Entry 9CWV (electron microscopy, 2.42 A resolution); this record covers chains D and G of the 18 polymer chains in the assembly.

# Chain D (and G)
Name: Gag
Organism: Human immunodeficiency virus type 1 group M subtype B (isolate HXB2)
Notes: fragment: CA-SP1 domains; chain G of this document is another copy of the same molecule, construct and numbering; everything in this record applies to it too
UniProtKB: P04591 (GAG_HV1H2); residues 12-242 here correspond to UniProt positions 144-374 (UniProt number = residue number + 132)
Sequence (231 residues; each row starts with the number of its first residue):
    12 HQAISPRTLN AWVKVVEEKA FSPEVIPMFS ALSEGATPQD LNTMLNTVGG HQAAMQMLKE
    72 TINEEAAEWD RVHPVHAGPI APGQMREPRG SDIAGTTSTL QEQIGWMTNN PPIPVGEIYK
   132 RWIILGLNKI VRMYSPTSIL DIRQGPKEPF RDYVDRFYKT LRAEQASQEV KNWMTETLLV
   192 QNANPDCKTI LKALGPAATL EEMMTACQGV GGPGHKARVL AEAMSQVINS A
Sequence notes: engineered mutation Ile239 (Thr371 in P04591)
Ligand contacts: inositol hexakisphosphate (IHP): Lys158, Gly222, Lys227
Curated features (UniProtKB/Swiss-Prot):
  - region: Asn57 to Gln95 (Interaction with host PPIA/CYPA and NUP153), Pro85 to Pro93 (PPIA/CYPA-binding loop)
  - site: Leu231, Ala232 (Cleavage)
  - modified residue: Ser16 (Phosphoserine)
Reported in the primary citation:
  - self-association interface (contacts with another copy of this molecule); pairs are residue here / residue on that copy: Asn57-Glu79 (hydrogen bond), Arg82-Thr54 (hydrogen bond), Met144-Arg173 (backbone contact), Gln219-Asn193 (hydrogen bond), Ile135, Ala177, Val181
  - binding site for inositol hexakisphosphate: Lys158, Lys227

# Interface between chain D and chain G
Pairs across the interface - 40 pairs, chain D then chain G:
  Gln50(D) - Arg82(G)  hydrogen bond (backbone-side chain)
  Asn53(D) - Arg82(G)
  Thr54(D) - Arg82(G)  hydrogen bond
  Asn57(D) - Glu79(G)  hydrogen bond
  Asn57(D) - Arg82(G)
  Arg162(D) - Asp152(G)  hydrogen bond (side chain-backbone)
  Arg162(D) - Arg154(G)
  Arg173(D) - Arg143(G)
  Arg173(D) - Met144(G)  hydrogen bond (side chain-backbone)
  Arg173(D) - Ser146(G)
  Ala174(D) - Met144(G)
  Glu212(D) - Arg154(G)  hydrogen bond (backbone-side chain)
  Met215(D) - Arg154(G)
  Thr216(D) - Arg154(G)  hydrogen bond
  Gln219(D) - Arg154(G)
  Gln219(D) - Gln155(G)  hydrogen bond (side chain-backbone)
  Gln219(D) - Pro157(G)
  Gln219(D) - Asn193(G)  hydrogen bond (side chain-backbone)
  Gln219(D) - Ala194(G)
  Gln219(D) - Asn195(G)
  Gly220(D) - Pro196(G)
  Val221(D) - Pro157(G)
  Gly222(D) - Lys158(G)  hydrogen bond (backbone-side chain)
  Gly223(D) - Pro157(G)
  Gly223(D) - Asp197(G)
  Pro224(D) - Asp197(G)
  Pro224(D) - His226(G)
  Pro224(D) - Lys227(G)
  Pro224(D) - Val230(G)
  Gly225(D) - Asp197(G)  hydrogen bond (backbone-side chain)
  Ala228(D) - Val230(G)
  Ala228(D) - Leu231(G)  hydrophobic
  Ala228(D) - Ala234(G)
  Leu231(D) - Leu231(G)  hydrophobic
  Leu231(D) - Met235(G)
  Ala232(D) - Ala234(G)  hydrophobic
  Ala232(D) - Met235(G)  hydrophobic
  Ala232(D) - Val238(G)
  Met235(D) - Met235(G)  hydrophobic
  Ser236(D) - Val238(G)
Also at the interface, not in a pair above, chain D (27 interface residues in all): Thr110, Pro160, Lys227, Arg229, Asn240
Also at the interface, not in a pair above, chain G (27 interface residues in all): Val83, Pro85, Gly156, Gly222, Ala242

# In short
Chain D and chain G each contribute 27 residues to their interface, with 11 hydrogen bonds. Among the polar
pairs are Gln50(D)-Arg82(G), Thr54(D)-Arg82(G) and Asn57(D)-Glu79(G). Chain D binds inositol hexakisphosphate.
The paper reports a binding site for inositol hexakisphosphate at Lys158(D) and Lys227(D); a self-association
interface involving Asn57(D), Glu79(D) and Arg82(D) among others.
Both chains are Gag (Human immunodeficiency virus type 1 group M subtype B (isolate HXB2)). Entry 9CWV (Gag
CA-SP1 immature lattice from intact enveloped virus-like particles) was determined by electron microscopy
(same publication as 9D6C, 9D6D, 9D6E, 9D88 and 9DWD).
